PDB entry 1R9T | X-ray diffraction, 3.50 A resolution | chains A and F of the 13 polymer chains in the assembly

== Chain A ==
Name: DNA-directed RNA polymerase II largest subunit
Source organism: Saccharomyces cerevisiae
Notes: EC 2.7.7.6
UniProtKB: P04050 (RPB1_YEAST); residues 1-1733 here = UniProt positions 1-1733
Sequence (1733 residues; numbered 1 to 1733; the number before each row is that of its first residue):
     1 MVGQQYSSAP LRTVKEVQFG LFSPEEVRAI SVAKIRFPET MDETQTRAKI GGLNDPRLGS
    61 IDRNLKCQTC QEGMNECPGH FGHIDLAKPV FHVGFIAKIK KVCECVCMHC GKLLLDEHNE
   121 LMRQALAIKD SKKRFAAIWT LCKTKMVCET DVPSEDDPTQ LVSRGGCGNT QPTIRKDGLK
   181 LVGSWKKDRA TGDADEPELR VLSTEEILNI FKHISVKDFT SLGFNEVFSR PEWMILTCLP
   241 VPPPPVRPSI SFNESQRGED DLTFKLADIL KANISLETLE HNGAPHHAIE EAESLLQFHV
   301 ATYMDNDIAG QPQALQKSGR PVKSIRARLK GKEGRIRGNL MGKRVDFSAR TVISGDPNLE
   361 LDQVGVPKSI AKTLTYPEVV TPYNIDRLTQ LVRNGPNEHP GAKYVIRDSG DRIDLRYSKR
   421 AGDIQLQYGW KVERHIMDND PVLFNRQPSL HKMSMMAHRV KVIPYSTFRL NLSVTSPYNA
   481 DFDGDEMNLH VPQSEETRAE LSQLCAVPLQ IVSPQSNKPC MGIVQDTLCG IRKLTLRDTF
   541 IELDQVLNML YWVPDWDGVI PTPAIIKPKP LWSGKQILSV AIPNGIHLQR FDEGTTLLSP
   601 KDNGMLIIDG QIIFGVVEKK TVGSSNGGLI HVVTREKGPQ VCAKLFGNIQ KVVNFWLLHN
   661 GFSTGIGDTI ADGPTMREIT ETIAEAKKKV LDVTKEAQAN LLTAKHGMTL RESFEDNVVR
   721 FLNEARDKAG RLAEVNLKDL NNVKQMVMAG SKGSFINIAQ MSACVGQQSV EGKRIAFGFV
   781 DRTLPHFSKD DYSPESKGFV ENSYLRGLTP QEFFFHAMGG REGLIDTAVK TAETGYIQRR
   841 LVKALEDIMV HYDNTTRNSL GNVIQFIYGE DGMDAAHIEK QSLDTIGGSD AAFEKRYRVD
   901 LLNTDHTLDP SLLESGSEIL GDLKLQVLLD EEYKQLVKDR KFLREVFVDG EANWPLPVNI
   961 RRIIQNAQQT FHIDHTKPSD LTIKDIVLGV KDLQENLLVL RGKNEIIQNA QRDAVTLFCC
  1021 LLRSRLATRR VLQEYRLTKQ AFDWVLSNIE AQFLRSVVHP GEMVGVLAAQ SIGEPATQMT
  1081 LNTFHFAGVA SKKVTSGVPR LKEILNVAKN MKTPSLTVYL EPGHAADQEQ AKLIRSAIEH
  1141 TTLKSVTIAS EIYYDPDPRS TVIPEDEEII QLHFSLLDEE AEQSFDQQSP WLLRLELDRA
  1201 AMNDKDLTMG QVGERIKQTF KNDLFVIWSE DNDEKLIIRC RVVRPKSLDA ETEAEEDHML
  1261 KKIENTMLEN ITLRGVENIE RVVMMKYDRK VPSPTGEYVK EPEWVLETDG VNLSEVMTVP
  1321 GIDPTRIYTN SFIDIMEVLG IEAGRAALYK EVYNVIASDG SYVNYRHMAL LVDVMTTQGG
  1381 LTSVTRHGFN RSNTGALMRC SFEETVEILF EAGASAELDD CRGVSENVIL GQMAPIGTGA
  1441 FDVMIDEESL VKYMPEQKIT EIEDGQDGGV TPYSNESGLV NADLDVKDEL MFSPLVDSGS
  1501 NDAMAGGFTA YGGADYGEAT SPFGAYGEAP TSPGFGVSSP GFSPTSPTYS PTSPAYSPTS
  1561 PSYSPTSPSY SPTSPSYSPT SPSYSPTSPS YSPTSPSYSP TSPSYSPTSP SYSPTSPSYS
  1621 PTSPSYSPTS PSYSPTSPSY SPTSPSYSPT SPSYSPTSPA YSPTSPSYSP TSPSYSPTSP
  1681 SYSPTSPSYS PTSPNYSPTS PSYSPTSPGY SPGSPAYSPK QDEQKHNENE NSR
Unresolved in the structure: 1-2, 155-160, 187-198, 1082-1091, 1177-1186, 1244-1253, 1446-1733
Bound ions: Zn2+ site 1: Cys67, Gln68, Cys70, Cys77, His80; Zn2+ site 2: Cys107, Cys110, Cys148, Cys167; Mg2+ site 1: Asp481, Asp483, Asp485 (shared with 1 residue of chain R); Mg2+ site 2: Asp481, Asp483 (shared with 1 residue of chain B)
Small-molecule neighbours: ATP (adenosine-5'-triphosphate): Asp481, Asp483, Lys752
From the paper describing this entry:
  - binding site for ATP: Lys752

== Chain F ==
Name: DNA-directed RNA polymerases I, II, and III 23 kDa polypeptide
Source organism: Saccharomyces cerevisiae
Notes: EC 2.7.7.6
UniProtKB: P20435 (RPB6_YEAST); numbering as in UniProt (aligned over 1-155)
Sequence (155 residues; numbered 1 to 155; the number before each row is that of its first residue):
     1 MSDYEEAFND GNENFEDFDV EHFSDEETYE EKPQFKDGET TDANGKTIVT GGNGPEDFQQ
    61 HEQIRRKTLK EKAIPKDQRA TTPYMTKYER ARILGTRALQ ISMNAPVFVD LEGETDPLRI
   121 AMKELAEKKI PLVIRRYLPD GSFEDWSVEE LIVDL
Unresolved in the structure: 1-71

== Interface between chain A and chain F ==
Contacting residue pairs (50):
  Val379(A) with Ser102(F)
  Val380(A) with Asn104(F)
  Thr381(A) with Asn104(F), hydrogen bond
  Tyr383(A) with Ile101(F), hydrophobic; Val107(F); Thr115(F)
  Glu495(A) with Leu99(F); Ser102(F); Pro117(F)
  Ala499(A) with Gly95(F)
  Gln503(A) with Arg90(F)
  Leu504(A) with Tyr88(F), hydrophobic; Ala91(F), hydrophobic
  Tyr852(A) with Thr86(F); Glu89(F), hydrogen bond; Arg136(F); Tyr137(F); Leu138(F)
  Asp853(A) with Leu138(F); Pro139(F)
  Arg857(A) with Pro139(F)
  Arg1001(A) with Ala80(F); Pro83(F)
  Arg1055(A) with Asp154(F), salt bridge
  His1059(A) with Thr86(F); Lys87(F), hydrogen bond (side chain-backbone)
  Pro1060(A) with Thr86(F); Tyr88(F)
  Glu1062(A) with Tyr88(F), hydrogen bond
  Met1433(A) with Arg92(F)
  Gly1437(A) with Tyr88(F)
  Thr1438(A) with Tyr88(F); Arg92(F)
  Phe1441(A) with Thr86(F); Tyr88(F); Glu89(F); Arg92(F); Ile134(F), hydrophobic
  Asp1442(A) with Ile134(F); Arg135(F), hydrogen bond (backbone-backbone); Tyr137(F)
  Val1443(A) with Arg92(F); Val133(F)
  Met1444(A) with Pro131(F); Leu132(F); Val133(F), hydrogen bond (backbone-backbone); Arg135(F); Asp145(F)
  Ile1445(A) with Pro131(F); Val133(F)
Also at the interface, not in a pair above, chain A (31 interface residues in all): Glu496, His851, Gly1002, Ala1051, Leu1054, Gly1061, Ala1440
Also at the interface, not in a pair above, chain F (39 interface residues in all): Thr81, Thr82, Tyr84, Met85, Ile93, Leu94, Ala98, Leu111, Asp116, Leu118, Leu155

== Overview ==
Chain A and chain F form an interface of 31 and 39 residues respectively, with 6 hydrogen bonds and 1 salt
bridge. Polar pairs include Arg1055(A)-Asp154(F), Thr381(A)-Asn104(F) and Tyr852(A)-Glu89(F). Bound to chain
A: ATP. Asp481(A), Asp483(A) and Asp485(A) coordinate Mg2+ site 1. From the paper: a binding site for ATP at
Lys752(A).
Chain A is DNA-directed RNA polymerase II largest subunit and chain F is DNA-directed RNA polymerases I, II,
and III 23 kDa polypeptide, both from Saccharomyces cerevisiae; the structure, RNA polymerase II strand
separated elongation complex, mismatched nucleotide, was determined by X-ray diffraction, deposited together
with 1R9S, 1TWA, 1TWC, 1TWF, 1TWG and 1TWH.
